PDB entry 7X8Y | electron microscopy, 4.10 A resolution (low resolution: residue-level contacts below are approximate; hydrogen-bond / salt-bridge calls are withheld) | chains A and H of the 3 polymer chains in the assembly

== Chain A ==
Name: Spike glycoprotein
Organism: Severe acute respiratory syndrome coronavirus 2
UniProt: P0DTC2 (SPIKE_SARS2); numbering as in UniProt (aligned over 1-1208)
Chain sequence (1278 residues; row label = number of the first residue in the row):
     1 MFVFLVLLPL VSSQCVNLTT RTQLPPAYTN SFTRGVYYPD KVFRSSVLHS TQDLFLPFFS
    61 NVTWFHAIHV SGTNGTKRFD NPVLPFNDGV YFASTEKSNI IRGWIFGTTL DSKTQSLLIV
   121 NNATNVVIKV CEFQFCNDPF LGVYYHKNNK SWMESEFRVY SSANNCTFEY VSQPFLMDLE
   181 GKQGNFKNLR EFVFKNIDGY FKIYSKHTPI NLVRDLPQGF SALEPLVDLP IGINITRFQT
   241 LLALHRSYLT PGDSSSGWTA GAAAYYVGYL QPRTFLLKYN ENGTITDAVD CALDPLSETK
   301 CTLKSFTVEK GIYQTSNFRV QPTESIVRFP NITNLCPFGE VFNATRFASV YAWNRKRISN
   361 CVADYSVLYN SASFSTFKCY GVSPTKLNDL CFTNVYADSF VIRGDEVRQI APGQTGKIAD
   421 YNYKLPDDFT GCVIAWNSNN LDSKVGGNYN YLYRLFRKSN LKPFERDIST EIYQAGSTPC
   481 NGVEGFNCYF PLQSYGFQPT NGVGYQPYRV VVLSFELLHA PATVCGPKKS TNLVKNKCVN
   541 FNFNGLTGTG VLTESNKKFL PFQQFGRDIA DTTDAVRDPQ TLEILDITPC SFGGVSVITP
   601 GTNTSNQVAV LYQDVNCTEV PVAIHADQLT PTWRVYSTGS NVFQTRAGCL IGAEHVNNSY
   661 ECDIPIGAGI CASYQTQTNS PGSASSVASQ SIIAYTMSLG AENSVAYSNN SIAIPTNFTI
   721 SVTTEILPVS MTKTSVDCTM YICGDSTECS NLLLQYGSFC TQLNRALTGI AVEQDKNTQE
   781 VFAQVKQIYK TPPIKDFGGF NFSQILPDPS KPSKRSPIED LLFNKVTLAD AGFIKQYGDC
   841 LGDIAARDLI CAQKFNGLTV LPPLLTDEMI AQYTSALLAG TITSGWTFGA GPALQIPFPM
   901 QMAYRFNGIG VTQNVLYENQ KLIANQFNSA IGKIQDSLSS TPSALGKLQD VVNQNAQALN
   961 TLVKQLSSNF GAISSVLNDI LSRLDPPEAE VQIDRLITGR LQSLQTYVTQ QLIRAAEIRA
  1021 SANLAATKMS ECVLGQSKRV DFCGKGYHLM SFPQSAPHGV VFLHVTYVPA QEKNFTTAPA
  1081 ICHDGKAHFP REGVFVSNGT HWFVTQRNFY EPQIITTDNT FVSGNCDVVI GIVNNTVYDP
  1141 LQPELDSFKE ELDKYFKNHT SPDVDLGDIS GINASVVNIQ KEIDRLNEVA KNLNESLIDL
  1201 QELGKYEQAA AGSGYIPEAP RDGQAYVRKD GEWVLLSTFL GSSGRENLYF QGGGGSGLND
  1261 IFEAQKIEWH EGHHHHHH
Disordered / not traced: 1-324, 533-1278
Disulfide bonds: Cys336-Cys361, Cys379-Cys432, Cys391-Cys525, Cys480-Cys488
Covalent attachments: N-acetylglucosamine (NAG) linked to Asn343
Sequence notes: engineered mutation Gly682 (Arg in P0DTC2), Ser683 (Arg in P0DTC2), Ser685 (Arg in P0DTC2), Pro817 (Phe in P0DTC2), Pro892 (Ala in P0DTC2), Pro899 (Ala in P0DTC2), Pro942 (Ala in P0DTC2), Pro986 (Lys in P0DTC2), Pro987 (Val in P0DTC2); expression tag (1209-1278)
Curated features (UniProtKB/Swiss-Prot):
  - region: Asn280 to Cys301 (Putative superantigen), Arg403 to Asp405 (Integrin-binding motif), Asn448 to Phe456 (Immunodominant HLA epitope recognized by the CD8+), Pro681, Ala684 (Putative superantigen), Ser816 to Tyr837 (Fusion peptide 1), Lys835 to Phe855 (Fusion peptide 2), Asp1163 to Glu1202 (Heptad repeat 2)
  - site: Arg815, Ser816 (Cleavage)
  - glycosylation: Asn17 (N-linked (GlcNAc...) (complex) asparagine), Asn61 (N-linked (GlcNAc...) (hybrid) asparagine), Asn74 (N-linked (GlcNAc...) (complex) asparagine), Asn122 (N-linked (GlcNAc...) (hybrid) asparagine), Asn149 (N-linked (GlcNAc...) (complex) asparagine), Asn165 (N-linked (GlcNAc...) (complex) asparagine), Asn234 (N-linked (GlcNAc...) (high mannose) asparagine), Asn282 (N-linked (GlcNAc...) (complex) asparagine), Thr323 (O-linked (GalNAc) threonine), Ser325 (O-linked (HexNAc...) serine), Asn331 (N-linked (GlcNAc...) (complex) asparagine), Asn343 (N-linked (GlcNAc...) (complex) asparagine), Asn603 (N-linked (GlcNAc...) (hybrid) asparagine), Asn616 (N-linked (GlcNAc...) (complex) asparagine), Asn657 (N-linked (GlcNAc...) (complex) asparagine), Thr676 (O-linked (GlcNAc...) threonine), Thr678 (O-linked (GlcNAc...) threonine), Asn709 (N-linked (GlcNAc...) (high mannose) asparagine), Asn717 (N-linked (GlcNAc...) (hybrid) asparagine), Asn801 (N-linked (GlcNAc...) (hybrid) asparagine) and 6 more in UniProt
Reported in the primary citation:
  - mutagenesis - T478K: abolished binding to Ab159
  - mutagenesis - E484K: abolished binding to Ab326
  - mutagenesis - E484K: abolished binding to Ab354
  - mutagenesis - E484K: abolished binding to Ab496

== Chain H ==
Name: Ab159 heavy chain
Organism: Homo sapiens
Chain sequence (267 residues; numbered -25 to 241; the number before each row is that of its first residue; numbers below 1 keep their minus sign (Met-25 is residue -25)):
   -25 MDPKGSLSWR ILLFLSLAFE LSYGLEQVQL VESGGGLVKP GGSLRLSCAA SGFTFNNAWM
    35 SWVRQAPGKG LEWVGRIKSK TDGGTTDYAA PVKGRFTFSR DDSKNTLYLQ MSSLKTEDTA
    95 LYYCTTADYD ILTGTPASPY WGQGTLVTVS SASTKGPSVF PLAPSSKSTS GGTAALGCLV
   155 KDYFPEPVTV SWNSGALTSG VHTFPAVLQS SGLYSLSSVV TVPSSSLGTQ TYICNVNHKP
   215 SNTKVDKKVE PKSCENLYFQ GHHHHHH
Disordered / not traced: -25 to 0, 126-241
Disulfide bonds: Cys22-Cys98

== Chain A / chain H interface ==
Contacting residue pairs (15; chain A residue first):
  Ala475(A) with Ile105(H)
  Gly476(A) with Asn31(H)
  Ser477(A) with Thr28(H); Ala32(H)
  Thr478(A) with Tyr114(H)
  Pro479(A) with Val2(H)
  Asn481(A) with Gln1(H)
  Phe486(A) with Asp102(H); Asp104(H); Ala111(H); Pro113(H)
  Asn487(A) with Asp104(H)
  Tyr489(A) with Asp104(H); Ile105(H); Leu106(H)
Also at the interface, not in a pair above, chain H (16 interface residues in all): Phe27, Thr100, Tyr103, Thr109

== Summary ==
The interface between chain A and chain H involves 9 residues on one side and 16 on the other. Covalently
linked N-acetylglucosamine: at Asn343(A). From the paper: T478K of chain A abolishes binding to Ab159; E484K
of chain A abolishes binding to Ab326.
Chain A is Spike glycoprotein (Severe acute respiratory syndrome coronavirus 2) and chain H is Ab159 heavy
chain (Homo sapiens); the structure, The SARS-CoV-2 receptor binding domain bound with the Fab fragment of a
human neutralizing antibody Ab159, was determined by electron microscopy, deposited together with 7X8W, 7X8Z,
7X90, 7X91 and 7X92.
